Entry 8HH1 (electron microscopy, 2.90 A resolution); this record covers chains B and G of the 7 polymer chains in the assembly.

[Chain B]
Protein: ATP synthase subunit alpha
From: Bacillus sp. PS3
Notes: EC 7.1.2.2
UniProt: A0A0M3VGF9 (A0A0M3VGF9_BACP3); residue numbers follow UniProt; this construct covers 1-502
Amino-acid sequence (502 residues; each row starts with the number of its first residue):
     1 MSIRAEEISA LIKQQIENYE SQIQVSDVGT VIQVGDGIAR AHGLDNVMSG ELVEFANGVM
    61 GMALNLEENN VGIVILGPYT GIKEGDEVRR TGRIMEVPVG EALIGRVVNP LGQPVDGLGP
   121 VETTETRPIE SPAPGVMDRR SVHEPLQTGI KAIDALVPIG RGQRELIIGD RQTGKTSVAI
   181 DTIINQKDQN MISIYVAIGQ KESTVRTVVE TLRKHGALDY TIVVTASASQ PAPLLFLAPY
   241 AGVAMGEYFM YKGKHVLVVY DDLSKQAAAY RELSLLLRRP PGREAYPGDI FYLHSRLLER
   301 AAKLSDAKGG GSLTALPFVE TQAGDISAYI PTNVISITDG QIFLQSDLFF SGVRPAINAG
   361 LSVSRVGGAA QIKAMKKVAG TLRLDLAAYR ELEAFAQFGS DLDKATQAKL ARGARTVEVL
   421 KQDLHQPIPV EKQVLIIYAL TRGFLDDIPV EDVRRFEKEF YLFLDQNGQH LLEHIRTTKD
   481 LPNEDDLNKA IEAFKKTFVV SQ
Disordered / not traced: 1-23, 502
Differences from the reference sequence: conflict Pro-132 (Arg in A0A0M3VGF9), Ser-193 (Cys in A0A0M3VGF9), Phe-463 (Trp in A0A0M3VGF9)
Metal / ion sites: Mg2+: Thr-176 (together with ATP)
Ligand contacts:
  - ATP (adenosine-5'-triphosphate), molecule 1: Asp-170, Arg-171, Gln-172, Thr-173, Gly-174, Lys-175, Thr-176, Ser-177, Gln-200, Glu-320, Phe-349, Arg-354, Pro-355, Gln-422, Asp-423, Leu-424
  - ATP, molecule 2: Ile-335, Ser-336, Val-363, Arg-365

[Chain G]
Protein: ATP synthase gamma chain
From: Bacillus sp. PS3
UniProt: A0A0M4TPJ7 (A0A0M4TPJ7_BACP3); numbering as in UniProt (aligned over 2-285)
Amino-acid sequence (284 residues; each row starts with the number of its first residue):
     2 ASLRDIKTRI NATKKTSQIT KAMEMVSTSK LNRAEQNAKS FVPYMEKIQE VVANVALGAG
    62 GASHPMLVSR PVKKTGYLVI TSDRGLAGAY NSNVLRLVYQ TIQKRHASPD EYAIIVIGRV
   122 GLSFFRKRNM PVILDITRLP DQPSFADIKE IARKTVGLFA DGTFDELYMY YNHYVSAIQQ
   182 EVTERKLLPL TDLAENKQRT VYEFEPSQEE ILDVLLPQYA ESLIYGALLD AKASEHAARM
   242 TAMKNATDNA NELIRTLTLS YNRARQAAIT QEITEIVAGA NALQ
Disordered / not traced: 285

[Interface between chain B and chain G]
Residue-residue contacts (6):
  Ala-323(B) / Leu-260(G)  hydrophobic
  Asp-325(B) / Arg-264(G)  salt bridge
  Phe-398(B) / Asn-246(G)
  Phe-398(B) / Asn-250(G)
  Gly-399(B) / Ile-179(G)
  Asp-401(B) / Gln-180(G)  hydrogen bond
Interface residues without a listed pair, chain B (9 interface residues in all): Pro-281, Glu-284, Ala-285, Ser-400
Interface residues without a listed pair, chain G (8 interface residues in all): Thr-271, Thr-275

[Summary]
The interface between chain B and chain G involves 9 residues on one side and 8 on the other, with 1 hydrogen
bond and 1 salt bridge. Among the polar pairs are Asp-325(B)/Arg-264(G) and Asp-401(B)/Gln-180(G). Chain B
binds ATP.
Here chain B is ATP synthase subunit alpha and chain G is ATP synthase gamma chain, both from Bacillus sp.
PS3. Entry 8HH1 (FoF1-ATPase from Bacillus PS3, 81 degrees, highATP) was determined by electron microscopy
(same publication as 8HH2, 8HH3, 8HH4, 8HH5, 8HH6, 8HH7 and 5 further entries).
